Entry 5M02 (X-ray diffraction, 1.75 A resolution); this record covers chains A and G of the 5 polymer chains in the assembly.

# Chain A
Protein: H-2 class I histocompatibility antigen, D-B alpha chain
From: Mus musculus
Reference sequence: P01899 (HA11_MOUSE); residues 1-276 here correspond to UniProt positions 25-300 (UniProt number = residue number + 24)
Amino-acid sequence (276 residues; each row starts with the number of its first residue):
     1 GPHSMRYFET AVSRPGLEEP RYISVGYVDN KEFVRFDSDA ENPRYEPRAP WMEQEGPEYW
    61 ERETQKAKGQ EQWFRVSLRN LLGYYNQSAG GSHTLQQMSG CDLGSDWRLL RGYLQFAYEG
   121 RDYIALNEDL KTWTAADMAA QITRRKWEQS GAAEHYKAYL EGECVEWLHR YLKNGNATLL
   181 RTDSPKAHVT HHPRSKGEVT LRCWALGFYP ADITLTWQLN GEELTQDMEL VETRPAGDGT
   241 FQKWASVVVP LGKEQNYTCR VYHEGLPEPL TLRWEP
Disordered / not traced: 195
Cystine bridges: Cys-101/Cys-164, Cys-203/Cys-259

# Chain G
Protein: Protein Trav14-1, T-cell receptor alpha chain C region
From: Mus musculus
Reference sequence: chimeric construct of A0A0G2JF94, P01849: residues 1-99 from A0A0G2JF94 (A0A0G2JF94_MOUSE) positions 22-120 (UniProt number = residue number + 21); residues 120-205 from P01849 positions 3-88 (UniProt number = residue number - 117)
Amino-acid sequence (205 residues; numbered 1 to 205; the number before each row is that of its first residue):
     1 QQKEKHDQQQ VRQSPQSLTV WEGGTTVLTC SYEDSTFNYF PWYQQFPGEG PALLISILSV
    61 SDKKEDGRFT TFFNKREKKL SLHIIDSQPG DSATYFCAAL YGNEKITFGA GTKLTIKPNI
   121 QNPEPAVYQL KDPRSQDSTL CLFTDFDSQI NVPKTMESGT FITDKCVLDM KAMDSKSNGA
   181 IAWSNQTSFT CQDIFKETNA TYPSS
Disordered / not traced: 1-9, 197-205
Differences from the reference sequence: linker (100-119); conflict Cys-166 (Thr49 in P01849)
Cystine bridges: Cys-30/Cys-97, Cys-141/Cys-191

# Chain A / chain G interface
Contacting residue pairs (14):
  Arg-62(A) with Asp-34(G), salt bridge; Thr-36(G), hydrogen bond; Tyr-101(G); Glu-104(G), salt bridge
  Lys-66(A) with Tyr-101(G), hydrogen bond; Asn-103(G), hydrogen bond (backbone-side chain)
  Gly-69(A) with Asn-103(G)
  Gln-70(A) with Asn-103(G)
  His-155(A) with Tyr-39(G); Leu-58(G)
  Ala-158(A) with Leu-58(G), hydrophobic; Val-60(G), hydrophobic
  Glu-163(A) with Asn-38(G), hydrogen bond; Tyr-101(G), hydrogen bond
Interface residues without a listed pair, chain A (9 interface residues in all): Gln-65, Glu-154

# Overview
The chain A/chain G interface involves 9 residues from each chain; the contacts include 5 hydrogen bonds and 2
salt bridges. Among the polar pairs are Arg-62(A)/Asp-34(G), Arg-62(A)/Glu-104(G) and Arg-62(A)/Thr-36(G).
Here chain A is H-2 class I histocompatibility antigen, D-B alpha chain and chain G is Protein Trav14-1,
T-cell receptor alpha chain C region, both from Mus musculus. Entry 5M02 (Crystal structure of murine P14 TCR
/ H-2Db with PF, modified gp33 peptide from LCMV) was determined by X-ray diffraction.
